Entry 2DVG (X-ray diffraction, 2.78 A resolution); this record covers chains C and D of the 4 polymer chains in the assembly.

[Chain C (and D)]
Protein: Galactose-binding lectin
Source organism: Arachis hypogaea
Notes: chain D of this document is another copy of the same molecule, construct and numbering; everything in this record applies to it too
Reference sequence: P02872 (LECG_ARAHY); residues 1-236 here correspond to UniProt positions 24-259 (UniProt number = residue number + 23)
Chain sequence (236 residues; row label = number of the first residue in the row):
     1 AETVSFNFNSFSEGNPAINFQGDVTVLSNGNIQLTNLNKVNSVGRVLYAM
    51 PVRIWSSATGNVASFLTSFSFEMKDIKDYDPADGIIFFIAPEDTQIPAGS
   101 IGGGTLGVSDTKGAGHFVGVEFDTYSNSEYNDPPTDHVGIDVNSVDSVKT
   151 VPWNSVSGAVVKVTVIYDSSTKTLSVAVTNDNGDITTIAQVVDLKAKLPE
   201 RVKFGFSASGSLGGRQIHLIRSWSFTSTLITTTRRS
Not modelled in the structure: 233-236
UniProt features mapped onto this chain:
  - binding site (Mn(2+)): Glu121, Asp123, Asp132, His137
  - binding site (Ca(2+)): Asp123, Tyr125, Asn127, Asp132
Ion coordination: Mn2+: Glu121, Asp123, Asp132; Ca2+: Asp123, Tyr125, Asn127, Asp132
Small-molecule neighbours: alpha-D-galactopyranose (GLA): Asp80, Ala82, Asp83, Gly103, Gly104, Tyr125, Asn127, Glu129, Ser211, Gly213, Gly214

[Interface between chain C and chain D]
Pairs across the interface (26; chain C residue first):
  Asn9(C) - Lys74(D)  hydrogen bond (backbone-side chain)
  Ser10(C) - Lys74(D)
  Leu27(C) - Ser28(D)
  Ser28(C) - Leu27(D)
  Ser28(C) - Gln33(D)  hydrogen bond
  Ser28(C) - Leu37(D)
  Ser28(C) - Ile217(D)
  Asn29(C) - Leu27(D)
  Asn29(C) - Lys74(D)  hydrogen bond (backbone-side chain)
  Asn29(C) - Ile217(D)
  Asn29(C) - Leu219(D)
  Gln33(C) - Ser28(D)  hydrogen bond
  Leu37(C) - Ser28(D)
  Glu72(C) - Arg221(D)  salt bridge
  Lys74(C) - Asn9(D)
  Lys74(C) - Ser10(D)
  Lys74(C) - Asn29(D)  hydrogen bond (side chain-backbone)
  Lys74(C) - Asn31(D)
  Gly158(C) - Arg221(D)  hydrogen bond (backbone-side chain)
  Val160(C) - Arg221(D)
  Ile217(C) - Ser28(D)
  Ile217(C) - Asn29(D)
  Leu219(C) - Asn29(D)
  Arg221(C) - Glu72(D)  salt bridge
  Arg221(C) - Gly158(D)  hydrogen bond (side chain-backbone)
  Arg221(C) - Val160(D)
Interface residues without a listed pair, chain C (16 interface residues in all): Gly30, Asn31
Interface residues without a listed pair, chain D (16 interface residues in all): Gly30

[Summary]
Chain C and chain D each contribute 16 residues to their interface; the contacts include 7 hydrogen bonds and
2 salt bridges. Among the polar pairs are Glu72(C)-Arg221(D), Asn9(C)-Lys74(D) and Ser28(C)-Gln33(D). Ligands
of chain C: alpha-D-galactopyranose.
Chain C and chain D are both Galactose-binding lectin (Arachis hypogaea); the structure, Crystal structure of
peanut lectin GAL-ALPHA-1,6-GLC complex, was determined by X-ray diffraction, deposited together with 2DV9,
2DVA, 2DVB, 2DVD and 2DVF.
